7Z8L - chains f and q; structure by electron microscopy, 4.90 A resolution (low resolution: residue-level contacts below are approximate; hydrogen-bond / salt-bridge calls are withheld).

Chain f:
Name: Cytoplasmic dynein 1 heavy chain 1
Source organism: Homo sapiens
Notes: engineered mutation(s): E1518K, R1567K
Reference sequence: Q14204 (DYHC1_HUMAN); residue numbers follow UniProt; this construct covers 1-4646
Amino-acid sequence (4646 residues; each row starts with the number of its first residue):
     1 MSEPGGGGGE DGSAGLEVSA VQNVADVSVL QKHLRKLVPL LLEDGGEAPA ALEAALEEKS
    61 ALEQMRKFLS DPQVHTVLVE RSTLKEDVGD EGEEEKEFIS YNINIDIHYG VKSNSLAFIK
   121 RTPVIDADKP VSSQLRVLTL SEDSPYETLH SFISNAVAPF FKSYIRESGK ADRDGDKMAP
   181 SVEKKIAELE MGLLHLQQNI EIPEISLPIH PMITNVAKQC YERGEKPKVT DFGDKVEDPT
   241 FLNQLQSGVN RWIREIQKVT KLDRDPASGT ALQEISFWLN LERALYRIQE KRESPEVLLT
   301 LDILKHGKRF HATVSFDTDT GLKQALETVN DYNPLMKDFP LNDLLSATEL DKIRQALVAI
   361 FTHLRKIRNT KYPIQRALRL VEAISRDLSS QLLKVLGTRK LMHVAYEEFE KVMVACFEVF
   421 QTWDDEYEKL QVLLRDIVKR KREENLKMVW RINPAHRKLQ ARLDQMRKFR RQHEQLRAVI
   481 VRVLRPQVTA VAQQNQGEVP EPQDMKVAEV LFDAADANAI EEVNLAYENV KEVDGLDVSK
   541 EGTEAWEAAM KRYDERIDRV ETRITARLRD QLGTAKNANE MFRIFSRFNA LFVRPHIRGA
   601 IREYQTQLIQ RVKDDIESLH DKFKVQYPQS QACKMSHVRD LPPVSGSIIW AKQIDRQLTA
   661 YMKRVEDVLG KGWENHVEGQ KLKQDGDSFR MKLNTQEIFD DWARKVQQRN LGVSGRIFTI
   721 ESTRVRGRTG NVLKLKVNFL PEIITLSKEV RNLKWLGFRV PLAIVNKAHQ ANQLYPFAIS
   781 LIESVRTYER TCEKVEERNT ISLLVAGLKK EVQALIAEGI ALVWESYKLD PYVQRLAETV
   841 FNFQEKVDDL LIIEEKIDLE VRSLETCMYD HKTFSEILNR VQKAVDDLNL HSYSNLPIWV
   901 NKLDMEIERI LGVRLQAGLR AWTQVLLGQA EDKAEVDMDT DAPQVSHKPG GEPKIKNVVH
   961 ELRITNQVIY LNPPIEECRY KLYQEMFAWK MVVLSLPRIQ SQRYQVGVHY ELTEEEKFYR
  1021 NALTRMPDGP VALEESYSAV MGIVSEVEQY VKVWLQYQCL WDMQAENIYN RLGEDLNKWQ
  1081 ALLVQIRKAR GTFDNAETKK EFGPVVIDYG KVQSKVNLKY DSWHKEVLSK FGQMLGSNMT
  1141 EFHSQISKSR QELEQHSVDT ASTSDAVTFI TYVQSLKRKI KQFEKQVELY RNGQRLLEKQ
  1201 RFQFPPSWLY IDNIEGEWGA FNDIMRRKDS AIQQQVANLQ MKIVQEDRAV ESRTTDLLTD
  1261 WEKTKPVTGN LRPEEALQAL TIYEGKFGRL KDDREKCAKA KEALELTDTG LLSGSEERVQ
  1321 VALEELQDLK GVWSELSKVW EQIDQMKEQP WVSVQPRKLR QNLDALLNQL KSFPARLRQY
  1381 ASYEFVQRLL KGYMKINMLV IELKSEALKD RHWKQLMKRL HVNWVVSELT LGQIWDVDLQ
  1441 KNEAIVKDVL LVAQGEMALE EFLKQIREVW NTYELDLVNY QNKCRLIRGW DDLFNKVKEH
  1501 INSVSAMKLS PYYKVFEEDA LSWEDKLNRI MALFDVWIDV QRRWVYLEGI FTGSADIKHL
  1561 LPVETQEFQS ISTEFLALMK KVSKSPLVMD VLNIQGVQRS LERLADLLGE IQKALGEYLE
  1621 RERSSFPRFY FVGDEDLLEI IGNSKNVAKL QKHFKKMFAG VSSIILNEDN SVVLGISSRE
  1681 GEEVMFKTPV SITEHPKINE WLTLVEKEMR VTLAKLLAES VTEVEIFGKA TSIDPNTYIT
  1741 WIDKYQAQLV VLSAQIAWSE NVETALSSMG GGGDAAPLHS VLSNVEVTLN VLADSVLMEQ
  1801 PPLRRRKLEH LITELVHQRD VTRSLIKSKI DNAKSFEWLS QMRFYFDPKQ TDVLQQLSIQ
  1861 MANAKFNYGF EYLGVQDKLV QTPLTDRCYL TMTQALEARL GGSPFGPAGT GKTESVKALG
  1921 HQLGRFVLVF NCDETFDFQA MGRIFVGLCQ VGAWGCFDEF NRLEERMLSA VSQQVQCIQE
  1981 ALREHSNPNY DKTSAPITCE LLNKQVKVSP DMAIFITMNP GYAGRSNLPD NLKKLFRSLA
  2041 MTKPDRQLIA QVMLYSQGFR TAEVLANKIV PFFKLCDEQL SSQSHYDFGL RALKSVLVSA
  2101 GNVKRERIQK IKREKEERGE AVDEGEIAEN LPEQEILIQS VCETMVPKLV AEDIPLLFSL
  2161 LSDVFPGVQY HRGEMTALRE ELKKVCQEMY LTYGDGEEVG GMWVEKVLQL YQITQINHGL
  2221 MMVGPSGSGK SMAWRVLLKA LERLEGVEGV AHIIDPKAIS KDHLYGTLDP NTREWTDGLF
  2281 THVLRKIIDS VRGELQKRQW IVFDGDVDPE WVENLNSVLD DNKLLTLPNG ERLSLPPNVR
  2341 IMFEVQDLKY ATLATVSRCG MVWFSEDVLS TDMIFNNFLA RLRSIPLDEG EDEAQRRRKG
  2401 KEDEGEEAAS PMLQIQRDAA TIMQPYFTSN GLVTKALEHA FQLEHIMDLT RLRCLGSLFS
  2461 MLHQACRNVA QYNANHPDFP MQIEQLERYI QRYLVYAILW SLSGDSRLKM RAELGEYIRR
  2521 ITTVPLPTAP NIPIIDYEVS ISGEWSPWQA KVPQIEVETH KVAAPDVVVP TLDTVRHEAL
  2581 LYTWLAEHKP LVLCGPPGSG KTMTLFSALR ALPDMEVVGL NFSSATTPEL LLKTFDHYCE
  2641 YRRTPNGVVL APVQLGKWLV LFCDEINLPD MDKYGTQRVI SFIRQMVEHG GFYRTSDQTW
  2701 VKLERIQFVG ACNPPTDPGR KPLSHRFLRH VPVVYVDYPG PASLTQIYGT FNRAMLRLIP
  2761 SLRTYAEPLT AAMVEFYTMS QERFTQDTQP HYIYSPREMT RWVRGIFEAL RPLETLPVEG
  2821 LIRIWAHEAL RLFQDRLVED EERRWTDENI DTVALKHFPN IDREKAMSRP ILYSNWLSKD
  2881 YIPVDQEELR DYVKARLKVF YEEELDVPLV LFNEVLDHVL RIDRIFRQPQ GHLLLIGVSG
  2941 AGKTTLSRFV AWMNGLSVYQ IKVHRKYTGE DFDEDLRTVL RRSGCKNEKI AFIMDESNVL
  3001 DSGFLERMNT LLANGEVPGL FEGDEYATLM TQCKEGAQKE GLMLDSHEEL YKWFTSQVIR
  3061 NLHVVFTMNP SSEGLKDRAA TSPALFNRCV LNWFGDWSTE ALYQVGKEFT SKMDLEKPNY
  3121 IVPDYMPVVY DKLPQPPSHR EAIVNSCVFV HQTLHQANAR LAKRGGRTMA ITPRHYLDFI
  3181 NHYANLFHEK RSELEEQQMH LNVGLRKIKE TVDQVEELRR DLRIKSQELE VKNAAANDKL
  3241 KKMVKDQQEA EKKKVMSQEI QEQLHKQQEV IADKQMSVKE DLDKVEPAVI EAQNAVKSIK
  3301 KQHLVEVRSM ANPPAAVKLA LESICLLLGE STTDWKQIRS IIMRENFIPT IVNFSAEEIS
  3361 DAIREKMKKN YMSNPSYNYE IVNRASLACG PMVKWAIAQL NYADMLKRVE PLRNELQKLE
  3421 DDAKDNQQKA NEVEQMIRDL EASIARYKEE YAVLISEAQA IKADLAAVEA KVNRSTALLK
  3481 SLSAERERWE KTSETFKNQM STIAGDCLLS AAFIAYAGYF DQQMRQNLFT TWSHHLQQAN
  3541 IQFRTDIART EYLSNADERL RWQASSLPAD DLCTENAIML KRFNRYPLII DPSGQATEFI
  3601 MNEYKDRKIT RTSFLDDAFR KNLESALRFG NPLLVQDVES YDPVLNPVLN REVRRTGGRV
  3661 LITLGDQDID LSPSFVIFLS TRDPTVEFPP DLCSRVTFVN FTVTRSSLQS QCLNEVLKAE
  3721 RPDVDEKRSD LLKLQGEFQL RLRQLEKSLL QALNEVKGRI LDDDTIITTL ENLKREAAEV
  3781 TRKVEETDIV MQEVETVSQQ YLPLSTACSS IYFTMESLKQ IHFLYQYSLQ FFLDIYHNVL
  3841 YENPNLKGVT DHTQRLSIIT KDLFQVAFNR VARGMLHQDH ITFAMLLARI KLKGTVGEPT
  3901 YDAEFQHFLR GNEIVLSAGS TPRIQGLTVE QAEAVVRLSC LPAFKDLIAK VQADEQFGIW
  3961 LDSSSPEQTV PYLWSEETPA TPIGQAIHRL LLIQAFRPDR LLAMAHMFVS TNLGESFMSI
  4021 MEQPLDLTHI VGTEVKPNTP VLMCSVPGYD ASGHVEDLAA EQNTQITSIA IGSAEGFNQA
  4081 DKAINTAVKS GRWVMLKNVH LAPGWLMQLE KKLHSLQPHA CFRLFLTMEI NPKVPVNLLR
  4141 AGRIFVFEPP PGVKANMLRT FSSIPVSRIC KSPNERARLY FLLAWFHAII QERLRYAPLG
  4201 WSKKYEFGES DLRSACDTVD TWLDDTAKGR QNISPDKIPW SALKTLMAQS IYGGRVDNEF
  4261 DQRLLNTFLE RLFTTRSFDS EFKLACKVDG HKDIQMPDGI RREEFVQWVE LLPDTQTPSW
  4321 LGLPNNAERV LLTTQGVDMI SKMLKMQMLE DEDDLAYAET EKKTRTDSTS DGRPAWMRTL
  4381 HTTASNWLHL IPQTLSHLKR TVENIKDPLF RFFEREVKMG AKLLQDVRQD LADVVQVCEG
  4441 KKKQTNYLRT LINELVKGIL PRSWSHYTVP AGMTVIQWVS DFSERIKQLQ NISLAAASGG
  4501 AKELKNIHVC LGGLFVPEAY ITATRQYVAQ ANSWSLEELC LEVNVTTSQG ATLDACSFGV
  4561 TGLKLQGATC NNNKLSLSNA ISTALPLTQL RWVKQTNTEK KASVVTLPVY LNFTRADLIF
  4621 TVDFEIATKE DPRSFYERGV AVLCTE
Not modelled in the structure: 1-1326, 2022-2025, 3222-3469, 4354-4374
Differences from the reference sequence: conflict E1567 (Arg in Q14204), E1610 (Lys in Q14204)
UniProt features mapped onto this chain:
  - binding site (ATP): G1906 to T1913, G2224 to S2231, G2595 to T2602, G2937 to T2944
  - modified residue: S2 (N-acetylserine), S70 (Phosphoserine), K1125 (N6-acetyllysine), S1230 (Phosphoserine), K3480 (N6-acetyllysine), S4162 (Phosphoserine), K4283 (N6-acetyllysine), T4366 (Phosphothreonine), S4368 (Phosphoserine)
  - natural variant: E94 (E94K: Found in a patient with spinal muscular atrophy; uncertain significance), K129 (K129I: In CDCBM13), R264 (R264L: In SMALED1), H306 (H306R: In CMT2O and SMALED1), I584 (I584L: In SMALED1), R598 (R598C: In CMT2O and SMALED1), T659 to M662 (deletion: In CDCBM13), K671 (K671E: In SMALED1), P776 (P776L: In SMALED1), Y970 (Y970C: In SMALED1), G1132 (G1132E: In SMALED1), Q1194 (Q1194R: In CMT2O), 8 further natural variant entries in UniProt

Chain q:
Name: Cytoplasmic dynein 1 light intermediate chain 2
Source organism: Homo sapiens
Reference sequence: O43237 (DC1L2_HUMAN); residues 1-492 here = UniProt positions 1-492
Amino-acid sequence (492 residues; each row starts with the number of its first residue):
     1 MAPVGVEKKL LLGPNGPAVA AAGDLTSEEE EGQSLWSSIL SEVSTRARSK LPSGKNILVF
    61 GEDGSGKTTL MTKLQGAEHG KKGRGLEYLY LSVHDEDRDD HTRCNVWILD GDLYHKGLLK
   121 FAVSAESLPE TLVIFVADMS RPWTVMESLQ KWASVLREHI DKMKIPPEKM RELERKFVKD
   181 FQDYMEPEEG CQGSPQRRGP LTSGSDEENV ALPLGDNVLT HNLGIPVLVV CTKCDAVSVL
   241 EKEHDYRDEH LDFIQSHLRR FCLQYGAALI YTSVKEEKNL DLLYKYIVHK TYGFHFTTPA
   301 LVVEKDAVFI PAGWDNEKKI AILHENFTTV KPEDAYEDFI VKPPVRKLVH DKELAAEDEQ
   361 VFLMKQQSLL AKQPATPTRA SESPARGPSG SPRTQGRGGP ASVPSSSPGT SVKKPDPNIK
   421 NNAASEGVLA SFFNSLLSKK TGSPGSPGAG GVQSTAKKSG QKTVLSNVQE ELDRMTRKPD
   481 SMVTNSSTEN EA
Not modelled in the structure: 1-50, 188-213, 341-492
UniProt features mapped onto this chain:
  - binding site (ATP): G61 to T68
  - modified residue: S194 (Phosphoserine), S383 (Phosphoserine), S391 (Phosphoserine), R397 (Omega-N-methylarginine), T441 (Phosphothreonine), S443 (Phosphoserine), S446 (Phosphoserine)

Chain f / chain q interface:
Contacting residue pairs - 5 pairs, chain f then chain q:
  S2290(f) - L214(q)
  V2291(f) - L214(q)
  V2291(f) - G215(q)
  V2291(f) - D216(q)
  R2292(f) - D216(q)
Other interface residues (no listed pair), chain f (4 interface residues in all): Y2641
Other interface residues (no listed pair), chain q (4 interface residues in all): D161

Overview:
Chain f and chain q each contribute 4 residues to their interface. From UniProt: 32 ATP-binding residues on
chain f; 8 ATP-binding residues on chain q.
Chain f is Cytoplasmic dynein 1 heavy chain 1 and chain q is Cytoplasmic dynein 1 light intermediate chain 2,
both from Homo sapiens; the structure, Cytoplasmic dynein light intermediate chain (B1) bound to the motor
domain (A2), was determined by electron microscopy (same publication as 7Z8J and 7Z8K).
